PDB entry 9ERS | X-ray diffraction, 1.59 A resolution | chains S and L of the 4 polymer chains in the assembly

[Chain S]
Name: Hydrogenase-2 small chain
Organism: Escherichia coli
Notes: EC 1.12.99.6
Reference sequence: P69741 (MBHT_ECOLI); residues 2-293 here correspond to UniProt positions 39-330 (UniProt number = residue number + 37)
Chain sequence (298 residues; each row starts with the number of its first residue):
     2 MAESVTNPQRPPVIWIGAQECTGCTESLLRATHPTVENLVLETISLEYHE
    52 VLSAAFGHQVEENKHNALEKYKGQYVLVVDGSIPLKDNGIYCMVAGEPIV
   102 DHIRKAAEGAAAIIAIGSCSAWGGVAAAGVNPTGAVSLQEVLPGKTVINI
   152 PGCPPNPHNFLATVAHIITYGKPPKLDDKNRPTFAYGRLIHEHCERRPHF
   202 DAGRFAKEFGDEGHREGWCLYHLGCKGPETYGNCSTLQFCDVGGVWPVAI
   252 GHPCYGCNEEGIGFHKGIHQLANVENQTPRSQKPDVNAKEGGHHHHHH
Not modelled in the structure: 2-8, 277-299
Construct notes: expression tag (294-299)
UniProt features mapped onto this chain:
  - binding site ([4Fe-4S] cluster): Cys22, Cys25, Cys120, Cys154, His192, Cys195, Cys220, Cys226
  - binding site ([3Fe-4S] cluster): Cys235, Cys255, Cys258
Ion coordination: 4Fe-4S cluster Fe site 1: Cys22, Cys25, Cys120, Cys154; 4Fe-4S cluster Fe site 2: His192, Cys195, Cys220, Cys226; 3Fe-4S cluster Fe: Cys235, Cys255, Cys258
Small-molecule neighbours:
  - 3Fe-4S cluster (F3S): Ile191, Thr231, Cys235, Phe240, Trp247, Pro248, Cys255, Tyr256, Gly257, Cys258, Asn259
  - 4Fe-4S cluster (SF4), molecule 1: Glu21, Cys22, Thr23, Gly24, Cys25, Gly82, Gly118, Ser119, Cys120, Val126, Gly153, Cys154, Pro155
  - 4Fe-4S cluster (SF4), molecule 2: Ile191, His192, Cys195, Arg197, Arg198, Phe201, Cys220, Leu221, Tyr222, Cys226, Gly228, Pro229, Val249

[Chain L]
Name: Hydrogenase-2 large chain
Organism: Escherichia coli
Notes: EC 1.12.99.6
Reference sequence: P0ACE0 (MBHM_ECOLI); numbering as in UniProt (aligned over 1-567)
Chain sequence (567 residues; numbered 1 to 567; the number before each row is that of its first residue):
     1 MSQRITIDPVTRIEGHLRIDCEIENGVVSKAWASGTMWRGMEEIVKNRDP
    51 RDAWMIVQRICGVCTTTHALSSVRAAESALNIDVPVNAQYIRNIILAAHT
   101 THDHIVHFYQLSALDWVDITSALQADPTKASEMLKGVSTWHLNSPEEFTK
   151 VQNKIKDLVASGQLGIFANGYWGHPAMKLPPEVNLIAVAHYLQALECQRD
   201 ANRVVALLGGKTPHIQNLAVGGVANPINLDGLGVLNLERLMYIKSFIDKL
   251 SDFVEQVYKVDTAVIAAFYPEWLTRGKGAVNYLSVPEFPTDSKNGSFLFP
   301 GGYIENADLSSYRPITSHSDEYLIKGIQESAKHSWYKDEAPQAPWEGTTI
   351 PAYDGWSDDGKYSWVKSPTFYGKTVEVGPLANMLVKLAAGRESTQNKLNE
   401 IVAIYQKLTGNTLEVAQLHSTLGRIIGRTVHCCELQDILQNQYSALITNI
   451 GKGDHTTFVKPNIPATGEFKGVGFLEAPRGMLSHWMVIKDGIISNYQAVV
   501 PSTWNSGPRNFNDDVGPYEQSLVGTPVADPNKPLEVVRTIHSFDPCMACA
   551 VHVVDADGNEVVSVKVL
Not modelled in the structure: 1, 553-567
UniProt features mapped onto this chain:
  - binding site (Ni(2+)): Cys61, Cys64, Cys546, Cys549
  - site: His552, Val553 (Cleavage)
Ion coordination: Mg2+: Glu42, Ala498; Ni2+: Cys61, Cys64, Cys546, Cys549; carbonmonoxide-(dicyano) iron Fe: Cys64, Cys549
Small-molecule neighbours: carbonmonoxide-(dicyano) iron (FCO): Cys64, Thr67, His68, Ala477, Pro478, Arg479, Leu482, Val500, Pro501, Ser502, Cys546, Cys549

[Chain S / chain L interface]
Pairs across the interface - 177 pairs, chain S then chain L:
  Gln10(S) - Ser161(L)  hydrogen bond (side chain-backbone)
  Gln10(S) - Gln163(L)
  Arg11(S) - Leu158(L)
  Arg11(S) - Ser161(L)  hydrogen bond
  Arg11(S) - Gln163(L)  hydrogen bond (backbone-side chain)
  Gly18(S) - His16(L)  hydrogen bond (backbone-side chain)
  Ala19(S) - His16(L)  hydrogen bond (backbone-side chain)
  Gln20(S) - Met37(L)
  Gln20(S) - Trp38(L)  hydrogen bond (side chain-backbone)
  Gln20(S) - Arg39(L)
  Glu21(S) - Glu14(L)
  Glu21(S) - His16(L)  salt bridge
  Glu21(S) - Met37(L)
  Cys22(S) - Glu14(L)
  Cys22(S) - Arg39(L)
  Cys22(S) - Arg59(L)
  Cys22(S) - Ile60(L)
  Cys22(S) - Cys61(L)
  Cys22(S) - Gly62(L)  hydrogen bond (backbone-backbone)
  Cys22(S) - Val63(L)
  Cys22(S) - His214(L)  hydrogen bond
  Thr23(S) - Glu14(L)  hydrogen bond
  Thr23(S) - Val63(L)
  Gly24(S) - Gly62(L)
  Gly24(S) - Pro213(L)
  Glu27(S) - Gly62(L)
  Glu27(S) - Val63(L)
  Glu27(S) - His102(L)  salt bridge
  Glu27(S) - Pro213(L)
  Ser28(S) - Pro213(L)
  Leu30(S) - Val106(L)  hydrophobic
  Leu30(S) - Gln198(L)  hydrogen bond (backbone-side chain)
  Leu30(S) - Arg199(L)
  Arg31(S) - Thr65(L)
  Arg31(S) - His102(L)
  Arg31(S) - Asn202(L)
  Arg31(S) - Thr212(L)  hydrogen bond
  Arg31(S) - Pro213(L)
  Ala32(S) - Arg199(L)
  Thr33(S) - Arg203(L)
  Thr36(S) - Arg199(L)
  Val37(S) - Leu195(L)  hydrophobic
  Glu38(S) - Leu195(L)
  Glu38(S) - Arg199(L)  salt bridge
  Leu42(S) - Lys154(L)
  Ser46(S) - Gln163(L)
  Leu47(S) - Gly165(L)
  Leu47(S) - Ile166(L)  hydrogen bond (backbone-backbone)
  Glu51(S) - Pro9(L)
  Glu51(S) - Thr11(L)
  Glu51(S) - Arg12(L)  hydrogen bond (backbone-backbone)
  Val52(S) - Arg12(L)
  Val52(S) - Ile13(L)
  Val52(S) - Leu111(L)
  Leu53(S) - Arg12(L)
  Ser54(S) - Thr11(L)  hydrogen bond (backbone-side chain)
  Ser54(S) - Arg12(L)  hydrogen bond (backbone-side chain)
  Ser54(S) - Ile166(L)
  Ala55(S) - Arg12(L)  hydrogen bond (backbone-side chain)
  Ala55(S) - Ile166(L)  hydrogen bond (backbone-backbone)
  Ala55(S) - Tyr171(L)
  Ala55(S) - Trp172(L)  hydrophobic
  Ala56(S) - Thr11(L)  hydrogen bond (backbone-side chain)
  Ala56(S) - Ala168(L)
  Ala56(S) - Asn169(L)
  Ala56(S) - Tyr171(L)
  Phe57(S) - Ile7(L)  hydrophobic
  Phe57(S) - Pro9(L)
  Phe57(S) - Thr11(L)
  Phe57(S) - Tyr171(L)  hydrogen bond (backbone-side chain)
  Phe57(S) - Pro533(L)
  Phe57(S) - Leu534(L)
  Phe57(S) - Val537(L)  hydrophobic
  Gly58(S) - Asp8(L)
  Gly58(S) - Pro9(L)  hydrogen bond (backbone-backbone)
  His59(S) - Thr6(L)  hydrogen bond (side chain-backbone)
  Gln60(S) - Asn169(L)  hydrogen bond (backbone-side chain)
  Gln60(S) - Tyr171(L)  hydrogen bond
  Gln60(S) - Asn531(L)  hydrogen bond (side chain-backbone)
  Gln60(S) - Lys532(L)
  Val61(S) - Pro9(L)  hydrophobic
  Glu63(S) - Asn169(L)  hydrogen bond
  Asn64(S) - Ala168(L)  hydrogen bond (side chain-backbone)
  Asn64(S) - Asn169(L)  hydrogen bond
  Lys71(S) - Gly162(L)
  Tyr72(S) - Gln163(L)  hydrogen bond
  Ile91(S) - Tyr353(L)  hydrophobic
  Tyr92(S) - Thr36(L)
  Tyr92(S) - Met37(L)
  Tyr92(S) - Trp38(L)  hydrogen bond (backbone-backbone)
  Tyr92(S) - Trp364(L)  hydrophobic
  Cys93(S) - His16(L)
  Cys93(S) - Thr36(L)
  Cys93(S) - Met37(L)  hydrophobic
  Met94(S) - Thr36(L)  hydrogen bond (backbone-side chain)
  Val95(S) - Asp8(L)
  Val95(S) - His16(L)
  Ala96(S) - Asp8(L)  hydrogen bond (backbone-side chain)
  Gly97(S) - Asp8(L)
  Val126(S) - Met41(L)  hydrophobic
  Val126(S) - Ile44(L)
  Val126(S) - Ile56(L)  hydrophobic
  Val126(S) - Arg59(L)
  Ala127(S) - Ile44(L)
  Ala129(S) - Ile44(L)
  Gly130(S) - Arg48(L)
  Val131(S) - Glu43(L)
  Pro133(S) - Trp38(L)  hydrophobic
  Pro133(S) - Arg39(L)
  Pro133(S) - Gly40(L)
  Pro133(S) - Glu43(L)
  Pro133(S) - Ile44(L)
  Thr134(S) - Trp38(L)
  Thr134(S) - Arg39(L)
  Cys154(S) - Arg59(L)  hydrogen bond (backbone-side chain)
  Cys154(S) - Lys211(L)
  Cys154(S) - His214(L)
  Pro155(S) - Pro213(L)
  Pro155(S) - His214(L)
  Arg197(S) - Gly233(L)  hydrogen bond (side chain-backbone)
  Glu209(S) - Phe458(L)
  Glu209(S) - Lys460(L)  salt bridge
  Phe210(S) - Ala219(L)  hydrophobic
  Phe210(S) - Ala224(L)  hydrophobic
  Phe210(S) - Phe458(L)
  Gly211(S) - Thr457(L)
  His215(S) - Ala224(L)  hydrogen bond (side chain-backbone)
  His215(S) - Pro226(L)
  His215(S) - Val234(L)
  Arg216(S) - Pro226(L)
  Arg216(S) - Ile227(L)  hydrogen bond (side chain-backbone)
  Arg216(S) - Asn228(L)  hydrogen bond (backbone-side chain)
  Arg216(S) - Val234(L)
  Arg216(S) - His455(L)  hydrogen bond
  Glu217(S) - Asn228(L)
  Glu217(S) - Leu232(L)
  Gly218(S) - Val234(L)
  Phe240(S) - Lys211(L)
  Cys241(S) - Ala206(L)  hydrophobic
  Cys241(S) - Thr212(L)
  Val243(S) - Arg203(L)
  Val243(S) - Tyr242(L)  hydrogen bond (backbone-side chain)
  Gly244(S) - Arg239(L)  hydrogen bond (backbone-side chain)
  Val246(S) - Ala206(L)
  Val246(S) - Leu207(L)  hydrophobic
  Val246(S) - Gly210(L)
  Val246(S) - Lys211(L)
  Trp247(S) - Gly210(L)
  Pro248(S) - Gly210(L)
  Pro248(S) - Lys211(L)
  Pro248(S) - Gln216(L)
  Ala250(S) - Gly233(L)
  Ile251(S) - Leu207(L)
  Ile251(S) - Leu208(L)
  Ile251(S) - Gly210(L)
  Ile251(S) - Asn217(L)
  Ile251(S) - Ala224(L)
  Ile251(S) - Asn225(L)
  Ile251(S) - Pro226(L)
  Gly252(S) - Ala224(L)
  His253(S) - Trp54(L)
  His253(S) - Gln216(L)
  His253(S) - Leu218(L)
  His253(S) - Ala224(L)
  Pro254(S) - Gln216(L)  hydrogen bond (backbone-side chain)
  Tyr256(S) - Met55(L)  hydrophobic
  Tyr256(S) - Ile56(L)
  Tyr256(S) - Gln216(L)
  Phe265(S) - Arg48(L)  hydrogen bond (backbone-side chain)
  Phe265(S) - Met55(L)
  Phe265(S) - Arg59(L)
  Gly268(S) - Asp52(L)
  Ile269(S) - Arg51(L)
  Ile269(S) - Asp52(L)  hydrogen bond (backbone-side chain)
  Ile269(S) - Trp54(L)
  Ile269(S) - Met55(L)  hydrophobic
  His270(S) - Arg51(L)
Also at the interface, not in a pair above, chain S (83 interface residues in all): Pro9, Glu48, Tyr49, Gly245, Cys255, His266
Also at the interface, not in a pair above, chain L (93 interface residues in all): Gly15, Gln110, Leu114, Phe167, Gly170, Leu192, Gly209, Val223, Gly231, Phe246, Pro351, Ala548

[Summary]
83 residues of chain S and 93 residues of chain L are in contact; the contacts include 42 hydrogen bonds and 4
salt bridges. Polar pairs include Glu21(S)-His16(L), Glu27(S)-His102(L) and Glu38(S)-Arg199(L). Chain S binds
4Fe-4S cluster and 3Fe-4S cluster. Bound to chain L: carbonmonoxide-(dicyano) iron.
Here chain S is Hydrogenase-2 small chain and chain L is Hydrogenase-2 large chain, both from Escherichia
coli. Entry 9ERS (Hydrogenase-2 Ni-C state) was determined by X-ray diffraction.
